Entry 2VC2 (X-ray diffraction, 3.10 A resolution); this record covers chains H and L of the 4 polymer chains in the assembly.

[Chain H]
Molecule: Monoclonal antibody 10E5 heavy chain
Source organism: Mus musculus
Notes: antibody fragment or engineered binder
Chain sequence (221 residues; numbered 1 to 221; the number before each row is that of its first residue):
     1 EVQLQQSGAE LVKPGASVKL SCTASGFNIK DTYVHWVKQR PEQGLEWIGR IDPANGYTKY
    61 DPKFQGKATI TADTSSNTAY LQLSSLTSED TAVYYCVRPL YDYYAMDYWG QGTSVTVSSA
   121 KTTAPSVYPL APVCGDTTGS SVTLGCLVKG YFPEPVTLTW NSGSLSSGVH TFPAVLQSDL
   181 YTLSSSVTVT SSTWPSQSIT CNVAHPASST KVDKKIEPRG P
Not modelled in the structure: 135-136
Cystine bridges: Cys22-Cys96, Cys146-Cys201

[Chain L]
Molecule: Monoclonal antibody 10E5 light chain
Source organism: Mus musculus
Notes: antibody fragment or engineered binder
Chain sequence (214 residues; each row starts with the number of its first residue):
     1 DILMTQSPSS MSVSLGDTVS ITCHASQGIS SNIGWLQQKP GKSFMGLIYY GTNLVDGVPS
    61 RFSGSGSGAD YSLTISSLDS EDFADYYCVQ YAQLPYTFGG GTKLEIKRAD AAPTVSIFPP
   121 SSEQLTSGGA SVVCFLNNFY PKDINVKWKI DGSERQNGVL NSWTDQDSKD STYSMSSTLT
   181 LTKDEYERHN SYTCEATHKT STSPIVKSFN RNEC
Cystine bridges: Cys23-Cys88, Cys134-Cys194

[How chain H and chain L interact]
Pairs across the interface - 81 pairs, chain H then chain L:
  His35(H) - Tyr96(L)
  Val37(H) - Phe98(L)  hydrophobic
  Gln39(H) - Gln38(L)  hydrogen bond
  Gln39(H) - Phe44(L)
  Leu45(H) - Phe44(L)  hydrophobic
  Leu45(H) - Tyr87(L)  hydrophobic
  Leu45(H) - Phe98(L)  hydrophobic
  Trp47(H) - Pro95(L)  hydrophobic
  Trp47(H) - Tyr96(L)
  Trp47(H) - Phe98(L)
  Arg50(H) - Leu94(L)
  Lys59(H) - Leu94(L)
  Asp61(H) - Pro95(L)
  Tyr95(H) - Gln38(L)  hydrogen bond
  Tyr95(H) - Ser43(L)
  Tyr95(H) - Phe44(L)
  Leu100(H) - Val55(L)  hydrophobic
  Leu100(H) - Asp56(L)
  Tyr101(H) - Tyr49(L)
  Tyr101(H) - Asp56(L)  hydrogen bond
  Asp102(H) - Tyr91(L)
  Tyr104(H) - Tyr91(L)
  Tyr104(H) - Tyr96(L)  hydrogen bond (backbone-side chain)
  Ala105(H) - Tyr91(L)
  Met106(H) - Leu36(L)
  Met106(H) - Tyr96(L)  hydrophobic
  Asp107(H) - Gly46(L)  hydrogen bond (backbone-backbone)
  Asp107(H) - Tyr49(L)
  Trp109(H) - Leu36(L)  hydrophobic
  Trp109(H) - Phe44(L)  hydrophobic
  Gly110(H) - Ser43(L)  hydrogen bond (backbone-side chain)
  Gln111(H) - Ser43(L)
  Tyr128(H) - Ser121(L)
  Tyr128(H) - Glu123(L)
  Tyr128(H) - Gln124(L)
  Tyr128(H) - Ser127(L)
  Pro129(H) - Ser121(L)
  Pro129(H) - Glu123(L)
  Leu130(H) - Phe118(L)
  Leu130(H) - Val133(L)  hydrophobic
  Ala131(H) - Phe118(L)
  Val133(H) - Ile117(L)
  Val133(H) - Pro119(L)
  Val133(H) - Phe209(L)  hydrophobic
  Cys134(H) - Glu213(L)
  Cys134(H) - Cys214(L)  disulfide
  Thr143(H) - Ser116(L)
  Thr143(H) - Phe118(L)
  Leu144(H) - Phe118(L)
  Leu147(H) - Ser131(L)
  Leu147(H) - Val133(L)  hydrophobic
  Lys149(H) - Ser131(L)
  Lys149(H) - Thr180(L)  hydrogen bond
  His170(H) - Asn137(L)
  His170(H) - Asn138(L)  hydrogen bond
  His170(H) - Asp167(L)
  His170(H) - Ser174(L)  hydrogen bond
  Thr171(H) - Thr164(L)
  Phe172(H) - Phe135(L)  hydrophobic
  Phe172(H) - Asn137(L)
  Phe172(H) - Ser162(L)
  Phe172(H) - Thr164(L)
  Phe172(H) - Ser174(L)
  Phe172(H) - Met175(L)
  Phe172(H) - Ser176(L)
  Pro173(H) - Ser162(L)  hydrogen bond (backbone-side chain)
  Pro173(H) - Trp163(L)
  Val175(H) - Leu160(L)  hydrophobic
  Val175(H) - Asn161(L)
  Val175(H) - Ser162(L)
  Gln177(H) - Leu160(L)
  Thr182(H) - Leu160(L)
  Ser184(H) - Ser176(L)  hydrogen bond
  Ser185(H) - Phe135(L)
  Ser186(H) - Phe135(L)
  Ser186(H) - Asn137(L)  hydrogen bond
  Lys214(H) - Glu123(L)  salt bridge
  Arg219(H) - Pro119(L)  hydrogen bond (side chain-backbone)
  Arg219(H) - Pro120(L)
  Gly220(H) - Cys214(L)
  Pro221(H) - Cys214(L)  hydrophobic
Interface residues without a listed pair, chain H (49 interface residues in all): Glu46, Lys63, Gly112, Pro132, Gly145, Leu176
Interface residues without a listed pair, chain L (47 interface residues in all): Asp1, Met45, Ile48, Tyr50, Val89, Thr178
Cross-chain cystine bridges: Cys134(H)-Cys214(L)

[In short]
Chain H and chain L form an interface of 49 and 47 residues respectively; the contacts include 1 disulfide
bond, 13 hydrogen bonds and 1 salt bridge. Among the polar pairs are Lys214(H)-Glu123(L), Gln39(H)-Gln38(L)
and Tyr95(H)-Gln38(L).
Chain H is Monoclonal antibody 10E5 heavy chain and chain L is Monoclonal antibody 10E5 light chain, both from
Mus musculus; the structure, Re-refinement of Integrin AlphaIIbBeta3 Headpiece Bound to Antagonist L-739758,
was determined by X-ray diffraction, deposited together with 2VDK, 2VDL, 2VDM, 2VDN, 2VDO, 2VDP, 2VDQ and
2VDR.
